Entry 1PF9 (X-ray diffraction, 2.99 A resolution); this record covers chains L and M of the 21 polymer chains in the assembly.

[Chain L (and M)]
Molecule: groEL protein
Organism: Escherichia coli
Notes: chain M of this document is another copy of the same molecule, construct and numbering; everything in this record applies to it too
Reference sequence: P06139 (CH60_ECOLI); residues 2-525 here correspond to UniProt positions 1-524 (UniProt number = residue number - 1)
Sequence (524 residues; row label = number of the first residue in the row):
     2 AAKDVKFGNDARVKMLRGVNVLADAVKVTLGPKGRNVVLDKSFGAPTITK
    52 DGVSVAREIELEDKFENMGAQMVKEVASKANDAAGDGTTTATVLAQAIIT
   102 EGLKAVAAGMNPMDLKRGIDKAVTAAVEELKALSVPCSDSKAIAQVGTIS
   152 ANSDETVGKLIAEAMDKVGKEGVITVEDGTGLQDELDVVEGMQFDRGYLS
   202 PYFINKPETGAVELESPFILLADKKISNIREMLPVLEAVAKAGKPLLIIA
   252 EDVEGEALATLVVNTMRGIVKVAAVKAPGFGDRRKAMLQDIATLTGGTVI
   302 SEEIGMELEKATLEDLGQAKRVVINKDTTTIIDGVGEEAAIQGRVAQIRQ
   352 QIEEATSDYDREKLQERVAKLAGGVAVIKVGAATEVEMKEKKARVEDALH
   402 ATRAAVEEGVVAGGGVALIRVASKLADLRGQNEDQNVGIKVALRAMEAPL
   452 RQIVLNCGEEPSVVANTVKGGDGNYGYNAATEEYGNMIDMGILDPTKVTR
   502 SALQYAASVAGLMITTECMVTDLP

[Interface between chain L and chain M]
Pairs across the interface (63):
  Val22(L) with Phe8(M)
  Asp25(L) with Phe8(M)
  Ala26(L) with Phe8(M); Cys519(M), hydrophobic
  Val29(L) with Glu518(M)
  Gly35(L) with Met114(M)
  Arg36(L) with Pro113(M); Met114(M); Thr516(M); Glu518(M), salt bridge
  Asn37(L) with Leu513(M), hydrogen bond (side chain-backbone); Thr516(M), hydrogen bond; Thr517(M); Glu518(M), hydrogen bond (backbone-backbone); Cys519(M), hydrogen bond (backbone-backbone)
  Val38(L) with Cys519(M)
  Val39(L) with Met69(M), hydrophobic; Met73(M), hydrophobic; Thr517(M); Cys519(M), hydrogen bond (backbone-backbone); Met520(M); Val521(M), hydrogen bond (backbone-backbone)
  Leu40(L) with Val521(M)
  Asp41(L) with Met69(M); Val521(M), hydrogen bond (backbone-backbone); Thr522(M), hydrogen bond
  Ala46(L) with Gln72(M); Glu76(M)
  Pro47(L) with Met69(M); Gln72(M); Met73(M), hydrophobic
  Ile49(L) with Met73(M), hydrophobic; Leu513(M), hydrophobic
  Glu59(L) with Lys4(M), salt bridge; Val521(M)
  Ile60(L) with Val6(M), hydrophobic; Val521(M), hydrophobic
  Glu61(L) with Ala2(M), hydrogen bond (side chain-backbone); Ala3(M); Lys4(M), hydrogen bond (backbone-backbone)
  Leu62(L) with Ala3(M)
  Glu63(L) with Leu524(M)
  Thr181(L) with Phe281(M); Gly282(M); Asp283(M), hydrogen bond (backbone-backbone); Arg284(M)
  Gly182(L) with Asp283(M)
  Leu183(L) with Tyr360(M), hydrophobic
  Glu216(L) with Lys226(M), salt bridge
  Ala241(L) with Arg231(M), hydrogen bond (backbone-side chain)
  Lys242(L) with Arg231(M)
  Gly269(L) with Glu257(M)
  Ile270(L) with Asn229(M); Glu257(M)
  Lys272(L) with Glu257(M), salt bridge
  Ala383(L) with Phe281(M)
  Ala384(L) with Phe281(M); Tyr360(M), hydrogen bond (backbone-side chain)
  Thr385(L) with Phe281(M)
  Glu386(L) with Arg197(M), salt bridge; Phe281(M)
  Asn457(L) with Met114(M)
  Gly459(L) with Asn112(M), hydrogen bond (backbone-side chain)
Interface residues without a listed pair, chain L (38 interface residues in all): Lys34, Gly180, Met389, Cys458
Interface residues without a listed pair, chain M (34 interface residues in all): Met16, Lys65, Arg118

[Summary]
38 residues of chain L face 34 of chain M across their interface, with 14 hydrogen bonds and 5 salt bridges.
Polar contacts include Arg36(L)-Glu518(M), Glu59(L)-Lys4(M) and Glu216(L)-Lys226(M).
Chain L and chain M are both groEL protein (Escherichia coli); the structure, GroEL-GroES-ADP, was determined
by X-ray diffraction together with 1PCQ from the same study.
